PDB entry 5VOZ | electron microscopy, 7.60 A resolution (low resolution: residue-level contacts below are approximate; hydrogen-bond / salt-bridge calls are withheld) | chains Q and R of the 33 polymer chains in the assembly

[Chain Q]
Name: V-type proton ATPase subunit d
Source organism: Saccharomyces cerevisiae (strain ATCC 204508 / S288c)
Reference sequence: P32366 (VA0D_YEAST); numbering as in UniProt (aligned over 1-345)
Chain sequence (345 residues; each row starts with the number of its first residue):
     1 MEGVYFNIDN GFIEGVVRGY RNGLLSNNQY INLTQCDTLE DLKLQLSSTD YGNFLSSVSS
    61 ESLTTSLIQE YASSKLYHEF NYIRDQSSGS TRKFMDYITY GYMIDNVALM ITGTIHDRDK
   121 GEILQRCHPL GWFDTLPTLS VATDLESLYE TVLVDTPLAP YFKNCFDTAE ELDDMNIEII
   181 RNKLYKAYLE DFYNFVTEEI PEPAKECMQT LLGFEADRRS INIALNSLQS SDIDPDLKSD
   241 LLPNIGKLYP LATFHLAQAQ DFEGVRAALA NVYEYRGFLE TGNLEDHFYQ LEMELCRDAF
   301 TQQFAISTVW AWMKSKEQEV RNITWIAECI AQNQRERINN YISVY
UniProt features mapped onto this chain:
  - modified residue: M1 (N-acetylmethionine)

[Chain R]
Name: V-type proton ATPase subunit c''
Source organism: Saccharomyces cerevisiae (strain ATCC 204508 / S288c)
Reference sequence: P23968 (VATO_YEAST); residues 1-213 here = UniProt positions 1-213
Chain sequence (213 residues; each row starts with the number of its first residue):
     1 MNKESKDDDM SLGKFSFSHF LYYLVLIVVI VYGLYKLFTG HGSDINFGKF LLRTSPYMWA
    61 NLGIALCVGL SVVGAAWGIF ITGSSMIGAG VRAPRITTKN LISIIFCEVV AIYGLIIAIV
   121 FSSKLTVATA ENMYSKSNLY TGYSLFWAGI TVGASNLICG IAVGITGATA AISDAADSAL
   181 FVKILVIEIF GSILGLLGLI VGLLMAGKAS EFQ
UniProt features mapped onto this chain:
  - site: E108 (Essential for proton translocation)
  - mutagenesis: E108 (E108D: Partial inactivation; E108L/Q/V: Inactivation)

[How chain Q and chain R interact]
Pairs across the interface (5):
  G15(Q) - S84(R)
  G15(Q) - G88(R)
  V16(Q) - G88(R)
  R21(Q) - A175(R)
  N22(Q) - D177(R)
Other interface residues (no listed pair), chain Q (5 interface residues in all): G19
Other interface residues (no listed pair), chain R (7 interface residues in all): S85, A89, A176

[Summary]
Chain Q and chain R form an interface of 5 and 7 residues respectively. UniProt lists one mutagenesis site on
chain R.
Here chain Q is V-type proton ATPase subunit d and chain R is V-type proton ATPase subunit c'', both from
Saccharomyces cerevisiae (strain ATCC 204508 / S288c). Entry 5VOZ (Yeast V-ATPase in complex with Legionella
pneumophila effector SidK (rotational state 3)) was determined by electron microscopy together with 5VOX,
5VOY, 5UF5 and 5UFK from the same study.
